PDB entry 1K52 | X-ray diffraction, 1.80 A resolution | chain A

== Chain A ==
Protein: Protein L
From: Finegoldia magna
Notes: fragment: B1 Domain (Residues 111-173)
UniProtKB: Q51912 (Q51912_PEPMA); residues 2-64 here correspond to UniProt positions 111-173 (UniProt number = residue number + 109)
Amino-acid sequence (72 residues; row label = number of the first residue in the row; numbers below 1 keep their minus sign (Met-7 is residue -7)):
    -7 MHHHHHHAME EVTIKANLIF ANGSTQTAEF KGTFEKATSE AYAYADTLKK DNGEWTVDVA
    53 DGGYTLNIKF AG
Construct notes: expression tag (-7 to 1); engineered mutation Trp47 (Tyr156 in Q51912), Gly54 (Lys163 in Q51912)
Bound ions: Zn2+ site 1: His-6 (shared with 1 residue of chain B); Zn2+ site 2: His-5, His-3, Glu46 (shared with 1 residue of chain B); Zn2+ site 3: His-4, His-2, Glu2, Glu27; Zn2+ site 4: His-2 (shared with 1 residue of chain B); Zn2+ site 5: His-1 (shared with 3 residues of chain B); Zn2+ site 6: Asp38 (shared with 1 residue of chain B); Zn2+ site 7: Asp43 (shared with 1 residue of chain B)
What the authors report for this chain:
  - mutagenesis - K54G (0.67 kcal/mol): increased stability (citing earlier work)

== Summary ==
His-5, His-3 and Glu46 coordinate Zn2+ site 2. The Zn2+ site 3 is built by His-4, His-2, Glu2 and Glu27. The
paper reports that K54G increases stability.
Chain A is Protein L (Finegoldia magna); the structure, Monomeric Protein L B1 Domain with a K54G mutation,
was determined by X-ray diffraction (same publication as 1K50 and 1K53).
